PDB entry 8HLD | electron microscopy, 2.80 A resolution | chains B and C of the 9 polymer chains in the assembly

# Chain B (and C)
Molecule: Spike glycoprotein
From: Severe acute respiratory syndrome coronavirus 2
Notes: chain C of this document is another copy of the same molecule, construct and numbering; everything in this record applies to it too
UniProtKB: P0DTC2 (SPIKE_SARS2); residues 1-1273 here = UniProt positions 1-1273
Chain sequence (1283 residues; row label = number of the first residue in the row):
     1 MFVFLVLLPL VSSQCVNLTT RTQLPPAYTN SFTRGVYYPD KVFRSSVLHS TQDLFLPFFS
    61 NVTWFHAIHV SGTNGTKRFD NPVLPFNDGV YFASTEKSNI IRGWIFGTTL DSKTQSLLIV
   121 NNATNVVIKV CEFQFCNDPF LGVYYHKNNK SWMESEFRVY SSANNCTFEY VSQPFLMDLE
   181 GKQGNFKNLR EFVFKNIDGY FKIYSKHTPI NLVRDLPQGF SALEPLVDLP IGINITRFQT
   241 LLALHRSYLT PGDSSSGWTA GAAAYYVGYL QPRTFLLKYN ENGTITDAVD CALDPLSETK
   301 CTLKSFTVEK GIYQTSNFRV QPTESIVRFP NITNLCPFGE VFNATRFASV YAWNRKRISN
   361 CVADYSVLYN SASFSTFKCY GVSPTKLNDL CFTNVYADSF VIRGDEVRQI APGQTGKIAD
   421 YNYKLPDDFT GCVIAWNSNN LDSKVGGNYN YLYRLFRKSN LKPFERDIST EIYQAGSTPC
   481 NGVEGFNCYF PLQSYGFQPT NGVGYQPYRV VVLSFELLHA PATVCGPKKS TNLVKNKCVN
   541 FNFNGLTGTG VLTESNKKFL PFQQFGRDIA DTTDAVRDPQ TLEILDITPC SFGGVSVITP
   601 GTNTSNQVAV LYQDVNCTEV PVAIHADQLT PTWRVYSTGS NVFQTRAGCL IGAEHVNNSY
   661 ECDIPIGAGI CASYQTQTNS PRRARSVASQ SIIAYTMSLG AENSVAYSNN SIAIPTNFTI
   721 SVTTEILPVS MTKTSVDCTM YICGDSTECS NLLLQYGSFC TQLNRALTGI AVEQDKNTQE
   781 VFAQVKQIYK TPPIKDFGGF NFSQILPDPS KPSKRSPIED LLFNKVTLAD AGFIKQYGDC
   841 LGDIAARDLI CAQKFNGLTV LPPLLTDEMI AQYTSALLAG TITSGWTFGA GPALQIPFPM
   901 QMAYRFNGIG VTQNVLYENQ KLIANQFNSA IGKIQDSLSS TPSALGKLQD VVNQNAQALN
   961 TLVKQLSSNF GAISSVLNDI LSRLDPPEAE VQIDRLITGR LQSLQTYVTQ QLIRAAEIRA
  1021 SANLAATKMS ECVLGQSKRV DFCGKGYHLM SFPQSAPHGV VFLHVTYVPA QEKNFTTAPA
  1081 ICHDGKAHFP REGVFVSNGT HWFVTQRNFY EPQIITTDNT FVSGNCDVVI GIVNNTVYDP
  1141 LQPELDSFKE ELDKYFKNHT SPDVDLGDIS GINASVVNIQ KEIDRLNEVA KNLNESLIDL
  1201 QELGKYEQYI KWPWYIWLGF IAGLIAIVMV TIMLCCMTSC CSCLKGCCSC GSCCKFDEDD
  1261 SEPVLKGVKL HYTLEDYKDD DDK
Unresolved in the structure: 1-13, 622-639, 677-689, 827-853, 940-943, 1147-1283
Cystine bridges: Cys-15/Cys-136, Cys-131/Cys-166, Cys-379/Cys-432, Cys-391/Cys-525, Cys-480/Cys-488, Cys-538/Cys-590, Cys-617/Cys-649, Cys-662/Cys-671, Cys-738/Cys-760, Cys-743/Cys-749, Cys-1032/Cys-1043, Cys-1082/Cys-1126
Glycans and other covalent adducts: N-acetylglucosamine (NAG) linked to Asn-17, Asn-61, Asn-122, Asn-149, Asn-165, Asn-234, Asn-282, Asn-331, Asn-343, Asn-603, Asn-616, Asn-657, Asn-709, Asn-717, Asn-801, Asn-1074, Asn-1098, Asn-1134
Sequence notes: engineered mutation Pro-817 (Phe in P0DTC2), Pro-892 (Ala in P0DTC2), Pro-899 (Ala in P0DTC2), Pro-942 (Ala in P0DTC2), Pro-986 (Lys in P0DTC2), Pro-987 (Val in P0DTC2); expression tag (1274-1283)
Curated features (UniProtKB/Swiss-Prot):
  - region: Asn-280 to Cys-301 (Putative superantigen), Arg-403 to Asp-405 (Integrin-binding motif), Asn-448 to Phe-456 (Immunodominant HLA epitope recognized by the CD8+), Pro-681 to Ala-684 (Putative superantigen), Ser-816 to Tyr-837 (Fusion peptide 1), Lys-835 to Phe-855 (Fusion peptide 2), Asp-1163 to Glu-1202 (Heptad repeat 2)
  - motif: Met-1237 to Cys-1241 (Binding to host endocytosis trafficking protein SNX27), Asp-1257 to Glu-1262 (Diacidic ER export motif (host COPII)), Ser-1261 to Gly-1267 (Binding to host plasma membrane localising/FERM domain proteins), Lys-1269 to Thr-1273 (KxHxx, ER retrieval signal (COPI))
  - site (Cleavage): Arg-685, Ser-686, Arg-815, Ser-816
  - lipidation (S-palmitoyl cysteine): Cys-1235, Cys-1236, Cys-1240, Cys-1241, Cys-1243, Cys-1247, Cys-1248, Cys-1250, Cys-1253, Cys-1254
  - glycosylation: Asn-17 (N-linked (GlcNAc...) (complex) asparagine), Asn-61 (N-linked (GlcNAc...) (hybrid) asparagine), Asn-74 (N-linked (GlcNAc...) (complex) asparagine), Asn-122 (N-linked (GlcNAc...) (hybrid) asparagine), Asn-149 (N-linked (GlcNAc...) (complex) asparagine), Asn-165 (N-linked (GlcNAc...) (complex) asparagine), Asn-234 (N-linked (GlcNAc...) (high mannose) asparagine), Asn-282 (N-linked (GlcNAc...) (complex) asparagine), Thr-323 (O-linked (GalNAc) threonine), Ser-325 (O-linked (HexNAc...) serine), Asn-331 (N-linked (GlcNAc...) (complex) asparagine), Asn-343 (N-linked (GlcNAc...) (complex) asparagine), Asn-603 (N-linked (GlcNAc...) (hybrid) asparagine), Asn-616 (N-linked (GlcNAc...) (complex) asparagine), Asn-657 (N-linked (GlcNAc...) (complex) asparagine), Thr-676 (O-linked (GlcNAc...) threonine), Thr-678 (O-linked (GlcNAc...) threonine), Asn-709 (N-linked (GlcNAc...) (high mannose) asparagine), Asn-717 (N-linked (GlcNAc...) (hybrid) asparagine), Asn-801 (N-linked (GlcNAc...) (hybrid) asparagine) and 6 more in UniProt
  - natural variant: Leu-5 (L5F: In strain: Iota/B.1.526), Ser-13 (S13I: In strain: Epsilon/B.1.427/B.1.429), Leu-18 (L18F: In strain: Beta/B.1.351, Gamma/P.1 and 1 more), Thr-19 (T19I: In strain: Omicron/BQ.1.1, Omicron/XBB.1.5 and 1 more; T19R: In strain: Delta/B.1.617.2, Omicron/BA.2 and 4 more), Thr-20 (T20N: In strain: Gamma/P.1), Leu-24 to Ala-27 (sequence variant, change not given here; In strain: Omicron/BA.2, Omicron/BA.2.12.1 and 6 more), Pro-26 (P26S: In strain: Gamma/P.1), Gln-52 (Q52H: In strain: Omicron/EG.5.1), Ala-67 (A67V: In strain: Eta/B.1.525, Omicron/BA.1), His-69 to Val-70 (deletion: In strain: Alpha/B.1.1.7, Eta/B.1.525 and 5 more), Gly-75 (G75V: In strain: Lambda/C.37), Thr-76 (T76I: In strain: Lambda/C.37), 83 further natural variant entries in UniProt
  - mutagenesis: His-69 to Val-70 (Increased incorporation of cleaved spike into virions), Asn-121 (N121Q: Partial loss of biliverdin affinity), Arg-190 (R190K: Partial loss of biliverdin affinity), Asn-234 (N234Q: Increased resistance to neutralizing antibodies), Asn-331 (N331Q: Reduced viral infectivity), Asn-343 (N343Q: Reduced viral infectivity), Leu-452 (L452R: Increased resistance to neutralizing antibodies. Decreases HLA binding to NF9 epitope. Increased binding affinity to human ACE2), Tyr-453 (Y453F: Decreased HLA binding to NF9 epitope. Increased binding affinity to human ACE2), Ala-475 (A475V: Increased resistance to neutralizing antibodies), Val-483 (V483A: Increased resistance to neutralizing antibodies), Glu-484 (E484D: Increased replication in human TMEM106B overexpressing cells), Phe-490 (F490L: Increased resistance to neutralizing antibodies and human covalescent sera neutralization), 16 further mutagenesis entries in UniProt

# Interface between chain B and chain C
Contacting residue pairs (138):
  Asn-317(B) / Asp-737(C)
  Arg-319(B) / Met-740(C)
  Arg-319(B) / Asp-745(C)
  Arg-357(B) / Pro-230(C)
  Gly-381(B) / Arg-983(C)
  Gly-381(B) / Leu-984(C)
  Val-382(B) / Arg-983(C)
  Ser-383(B) / Arg-983(C)
  Ser-383(B) / Asp-985(C)  hydrogen bond
  Lys-386(B) / Ser-982(C)
  Lys-386(B) / Asp-985(C)  salt bridge
  Leu-390(B) / Arg-983(C)
  Asn-394(B) / Tyr-200(C)  hydrogen bond
  Tyr-396(B) / Tyr-200(C)  hydrogen bond
  Thr-415(B) / Tyr-369(C)
  Lys-417(B) / Ala-372(C)
  Glu-516(B) / Tyr-200(C)  hydrogen bond
  Leu-518(B) / Tyr-200(C)  hydrophobic
  Leu-518(B) / Asp-228(C)
  His-519(B) / Asp-40(C)
  His-519(B) / Lys-41(C)  hydrogen bond (side chain-backbone)
  His-519(B) / Val-42(C)
  Thr-547(B) / Asn-978(C)
  Lys-557(B) / Phe-43(C)
  Lys-558(B) / Phe-43(C)
  Lys-558(B) / Asn-282(C)
  Phe-559(B) / Phe-43(C)  hydrophobic
  Phe-562(B) / Lys-41(C)  hydrogen bond (backbone-side chain)
  Phe-562(B) / Glu-224(C)
  Phe-562(B) / Pro-225(C)
  Gln-563(B) / Lys-41(C)
  Gln-563(B) / Val-42(C)
  Gln-563(B) / Phe-43(C)
  Gln-564(B) / Lys-41(C)  hydrogen bond (backbone-backbone)
  Phe-565(B) / Val-42(C)  hydrophobic
  Phe-565(B) / Phe-43(C)  hydrogen bond (backbone-backbone)
  Gly-566(B) / Phe-43(C)
  Arg-567(B) / Val-42(C)
  Arg-567(B) / Phe-43(C)  hydrogen bond (backbone-backbone)
  Arg-567(B) / Arg-44(C)
  Ile-569(B) / Val-47(C)  hydrophobic
  Ile-569(B) / Lys-964(C)
  Ala-570(B) / Val-963(C)  hydrophobic
  Ala-570(B) / Ser-967(C)
  Asp-571(B) / Ser-967(C)
  Phe-592(B) / Met-740(C)  hydrophobic
  Phe-592(B) / Lys-854(C)  hydrogen bond (backbone-side chain)
  Phe-592(B) / Phe-855(C)
  Phe-592(B) / Gly-857(C)
  Gln-613(B) / Leu-861(C)
  Asp-614(B) / Lys-854(C)
  Asp-614(B) / Thr-859(C)
  Ala-647(B) / Pro-862(C)  hydrophobic
  Pro-665(B) / Leu-864(C)  hydrophobic
  Ala-668(B) / Pro-863(C)  hydrogen bond (backbone-backbone)
  Ala-668(B) / Leu-864(C)
  Ala-668(B) / Thr-866(C)
  Gly-669(B) / Leu-864(C)  hydrogen bond (backbone-backbone)
  Gly-669(B) / Thr-866(C)
  Gly-669(B) / Met-869(C)
  Met-697(B) / Met-869(C)  hydrophobic
  Leu-699(B) / Ile-788(C)  hydrophobic
  Leu-699(B) / Met-869(C)
  Leu-699(B) / Gln-872(C)
  Leu-699(B) / Tyr-873(C)
  Gly-700(B) / Ile-788(C)
  Ala-701(B) / Gln-787(C)
  Ala-701(B) / Ile-788(C)  hydrogen bond (backbone-backbone)
  Glu-702(B) / Ile-788(C)
  Glu-702(B) / Lys-790(C)  salt bridge
  Asn-703(B) / Gln-787(C)  hydrogen bond
  Asn-703(B) / Ile-788(C)  hydrogen bond (backbone-backbone)
  Asn-703(B) / Tyr-789(C)
  Asn-703(B) / Lys-790(C)  hydrogen bond (backbone-backbone)
  Ser-704(B) / Lys-790(C)
  Val-705(B) / Tyr-789(C)  hydrophobic
  Val-705(B) / Thr-883(C)
  Val-705(B) / Ser-884(C)
  Val-705(B) / Gln-895(C)
  Ala-706(B) / Gln-895(C)
  Tyr-707(B) / Pro-792(C)  hydrophobic
  Tyr-707(B) / Asp-796(C)  hydrogen bond (side chain-backbone)
  Tyr-707(B) / Phe-797(C)
  Tyr-707(B) / Thr-883(C)
  Tyr-707(B) / Ile-896(C)
  Tyr-707(B) / Pro-897(C)
  Tyr-707(B) / Phe-898(C)  hydrogen bond (side chain-backbone)
  Ser-708(B) / Pro-897(C)
  Asn-709(B) / Asp-796(C)  hydrogen bond
  Asn-709(B) / Pro-897(C)
  Ser-711(B) / Gln-895(C)  hydrogen bond
  Ser-711(B) / Ile-896(C)
  Ser-711(B) / Pro-897(C)
  Ile-712(B) / Gln-895(C)
  Ala-713(B) / Leu-894(C)
  Ala-713(B) / Gln-895(C)  hydrogen bond (backbone-backbone)
  Gln-957(B) / Arg-765(C)  hydrogen bond
  Thr-961(B) / Ser-758(C)
  Thr-961(B) / Gln-762(C)
  Gln-965(B) / Tyr-756(C)  hydrogen bond (side chain-backbone)
  Gln-965(B) / Gly-757(C)
  Gln-965(B) / Ser-758(C)  hydrogen bond (side chain-backbone)
  Gln-965(B) / Phe-759(C)
  Ser-968(B) / Gln-755(C)
  Phe-970(B) / Gln-755(C)  hydrogen bond (backbone-backbone)
  Phe-970(B) / Tyr-756(C)
  Gly-971(B) / Gln-755(C)
  Pro-987(B) / Asp-427(C)
  Arg-995(B) / Asp-994(C)  salt bridge
  Gln-1002(B) / Gln-1005(C)
  Thr-1006(B) / Gln-762(C)
  Glu-1017(B) / Arg-1019(C)
  Arg-1039(B) / Glu-1031(C)  salt bridge
  Arg-1039(B) / Arg-1039(C)
  Val-1040(B) / Ser-1030(C)
  Val-1040(B) / Glu-1031(C)
  Asp-1041(B) / Ser-1030(C)  hydrogen bond
  Asp-1041(B) / Leu-1034(C)
  Lys-1045(B) / Lys-786(C)
  Tyr-1047(B) / Ala-890(C)
  Pro-1069(B) / Ala-890(C)
  Pro-1069(B) / Pro-892(C)
  Glu-1072(B) / Leu-894(C)
  Asn-1074(B) / Gln-895(C)
  Thr-1077(B) / Met-900(C)
  Pro-1079(B) / Tyr-917(C)
  Phe-1089(B) / Asn-914(C)
  Phe-1089(B) / Tyr-917(C)  hydrophobic
  Pro-1090(B) / Gln-913(C)
  Val-1094(B) / Met-900(C)  hydrophobic
  Val-1094(B) / Tyr-904(C)
  Arg-1107(B) / Tyr-904(C)
  Arg-1107(B) / Asn-907(C)  hydrogen bond
  Phe-1121(B) / Asn-914(C)
  Ser-1123(B) / Asn-914(C)  hydrogen bond
  Ser-1123(B) / Glu-918(C)  hydrogen bond
  Leu-1141(B) / Leu-1141(C)  hydrophobic
  Leu-1141(B) / Glu-1144(C)
Also at the interface, not in a pair above, chain B (99 interface residues in all): Arg-408, Leu-560, Arg-646, Cys-662, Gly-667, Ile-670, Cys-671, Thr-696, Asn-710, Pro-715, Asn-969, Ser-1003, Thr-1009, Gln-1010, Ile-1013, Gly-1046, Val-1068, Ala-1078, Val-1128, Val-1129, Ile-1130
Also at the interface, not in a pair above, chain C (99 interface residues in all): Tyr-38, Asp-198, Lys-202, Gly-283, Ser-375, Gly-413, Ala-766, Asn-856, Leu-865, Ile-882, Trp-886, Gly-889, Gly-891, Gln-920, Lys-921, Glu-988, Thr-1009, Leu-1012, Ile-1013, Thr-1027, Gly-1035

# Summary
The chain B/chain C interface involves 99 residues from each chain; the contacts include 29 hydrogen bonds and
4 salt bridges. Among the polar pairs are Lys-386(B)/Asp-985(C), Glu-702(B)/Lys-790(C) and
Arg-995(B)/Asp-994(C). N-acetylglucosamine is covalently linked to Asn-17(B), Asn-61(B), Asn-122(B),
Asn-149(B), Asn-165(B) and Asn-234(B) and 12 more.
Chain B and chain C are both Spike glycoprotein (Severe acute respiratory syndrome coronavirus 2); the
structure, S protein of SARS-CoV-2 in complex with 26434, was determined by electron microscopy together with
8HLC from the same study.
